PDB entry 1N34 | X-ray diffraction, 3.80 A resolution | chains A and P of the 22 polymer chains in the assembly

Chain A:
Molecule: 16S ribosomal RNA
Source organism: Thermus thermophilus
Sequence (1522 nucleotides; row label = number of the first residue in the row; note: 42 numbers in that range are skipped by the numbering (no residue carries them; nothing is unmodelled there); a row labelled like 190A-190L holds insertion residues (190A, then the next letters in order); numbering starts at 0):
     0 UUUGUUGGAGAGUUUGAUCCUGGCUCAGGGUGAACGCUGGCGGCGUGCCU
    50 AAGACAUGCAAGUCGUGCGGG
    73 CCGCGGGGUUUU
    88 ACUCCG
    95 UGGUC
   101 AGCGGCGGACGGGUGAGUAACGCGUGGGU
  129A G
   130 ACCUACCCGGAAGAGGGGGACAACCCGGGGAAACUCGGGCUAAUCCCCCA
   180 UGUGGACCCGC
190A-190L CCCUUGGGGUGU
   191 GUCCAAAGGGCUUU
   216 GCCCGCUUCCGGAUGGGCCCGCGUCCCAUCAGCUAGUUGGUGGGGUAAUG
   266 GCCCACCAAGGCGACGACGGGUAGCCGGUCUGAGAGGAUGGCCGGCCACA
   316 GGGGCACUGAGACACGGGCCCCACUCCUACGGGAGGCAGCAGUUAGGAAU
   366 CUUCCGCAAUGGGCGCAAGCCUGACGGAGCGACGCCGCUUGGAGGAAGAA
   416 GCCCUUCGGGGUGUAAACUCCUGAA
   442 CCCGGGACGAAACCCCCGACGA
   474 GGGGACUGACGGUACCGGG
   494 GUAAUAGCGCCGGCCAACUCCGUGCCAGCAGCCGCGGUAAUACGGAGGGC
   544 GCGAGCGUUACCCGGAUUCACUGGGCGUAAAGGGCGUGUAGGCGGCCUGG
   594 GGCGUCCCAUGUGAAAGACCACGGCUCAACCGUGGGGGAGCGUGGGAUAC
   644 GCUCAGGCUAGACGGUGGGAGAGGGUGGUGGAAUUCCCGGAGUAGCGGUG
   694 AAAUGCGCAGAUACCGGGAGGAACGCCGAUGGCGAAGGCAGCCACCUGGU
   744 CCACCCGUGACGCUGAGGCGCGAAAGCGUGGGGAGCAAACCGGAUUAGAU
   794 ACCCGGGUAGUCCACGCCCUAAACGAUGCGCGCUAGGUCUCUGGGUCU
   848 CCUGGGGGCCGAAGCUAACGCGUUAAGCGCGCCGCCUGGGGAGUACGGCC
   898 GCAAGGCUGAAACUCAAAGGAAUUGACGGGGGCCCGCACAAGCGGUGGAG
   948 CAUGUGGUUUAAUUCGAAGCAACGCGAAGAACCUUACCAGGCCUUGACAU
   998 GCUAGG
 1003A G
  1004 AACCCGGGUGAAAGCCUGGGGUGCCCC
1030A-1030D GCGA
  1031 GGGGAGCCCUAGCACAGGUGCUGCAUGGCCGUCGUCAGCUCGUGCCGUGA
  1081 GGUGUUGGGUUAAGUCCCGCAACGAGCGCAACCCCCGCCGUUAGUUGCCA
  1131 GCGGUUCGGCCGGGCACUCUAACGGGACUGCCCGCGAAA
  1171 GCGGGAGGAAGGAGGGGACGACGUCUGGUCAGCAUGGCCCUUACGGCCUG
  1221 GGCGACACACGUGCUACAAUGCCCACUACAAAGCGAUGCCACCCGGCAAC
  1271 GGGGAGCUAAUCGCAAAAAGGUGGGCCCAGUUCGGAUUGGGGUCUGCAAC
  1321 CCGACCCCAUGAAGCCGGAAUCGCUAGUAAUCGCGGAUCAG
 1361A C
  1362 CAUGCCGCGGUGAAUACGUUCCCGGGCCUUGUACACACCGCCCGUCACGC
  1412 CAUGGGAGCGGGCUCUACCCGAAGUCGCCGGG
  1446 AGCCUACGGG
  1459 CAGGCGCCGAGGGUAGGGCCCGUGACUGGGGCGAAGUCGUAACAAGGUAG
  1509 CUGUACCGGAAGGUGCGGCUGGAUCACCUCCUUUCU
Disordered / not traced: 0-4, 1535-1538
Reported in the primary citation:
  - conformationally variable residues (order/disorder transition): G530, C1054, A1492, A1493

Chain P:
Name: 30S ribosomal protein S16
Source organism: Thermus thermophilus
UniProt: Q5SJH3 (RS16_THET8); residues 1-88 here = UniProt positions 1-88
Sequence (88 residues; each row starts with the number of its first residue):
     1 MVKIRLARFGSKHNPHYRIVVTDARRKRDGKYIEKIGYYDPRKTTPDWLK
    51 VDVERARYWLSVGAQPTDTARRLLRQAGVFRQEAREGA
Disordered / not traced: 84-88

Interface between chain A and chain P:
Residue-residue contacts (86; chain A residue first):
  C43(A) - Lys12(P)  salt bridge to the phosphate
  C43(A) - His13(P)  salt bridge to the phosphate
  G44(A) - Ser11(P)  phosphate contact
  G44(A) - Lys12(P)  phosphate contact
  C110(A) - Arg25(P)  hydrogen bond to the sugar
  G111(A) - Lys27(P)  phosphate contact
  G112(A) - Lys27(P)  phosphate contact
  A134(A) - Arg25(P)  base contact
  C135(A) - Met1(P)  hydrogen bond to the base
  C136(A) - Met1(P)  sugar contact
  C136(A) - Gly63(P)  sugar contact
  C136(A) - Gln65(P)  sugar contact
  C137(A) - Gly63(P)  sugar contact
  G227(A) - Val62(P)  hydrogen bond to the base
  A228(A) - Val2(P)  sugar contact
  A228(A) - Tyr58(P)  sugar contact
  A228(A) - Trp59(P)  phosphate contact
  A228(A) - Val62(P)  sugar contact
  U229(A) - Val2(P)  sugar contact
  U229(A) - Asp23(P)  hydrogen bond to the sugar
  U229(A) - Ile33(P)  phosphate contact
  U229(A) - Trp59(P)  phosphate contact
  G230(A) - Asp23(P)  sugar contact
  G230(A) - Arg25(P)  hydrogen bond to the sugar
  G230(A) - Arg26(P)  salt bridge to the phosphate
  G230(A) - Ile33(P)  phosphate contact
  G309(A) - Asp29(P)  sugar contact
  G309(A) - Gly30(P)  phosphate contact
  G309(A) - Lys31(P)  phosphate contact
  G310(A) - Arg26(P)  phosphate contact
  G310(A) - Lys27(P)  salt bridge to the phosphate
  G310(A) - Gly30(P)  phosphate contact
  G310(A) - Lys31(P)  hydrogen bond to the phosphate
  C311(A) - Arg26(P)  salt bridge to the phosphate
  A325(A) - Arg25(P)  base contact
  A374(A) - Tyr17(P)  hydrogen bond to the sugar
  U375(A) - Leu6(P)  sugar contact
  U375(A) - Tyr17(P)  sugar contact
  U375(A) - Arg28(P)  hydrogen bond to the base
  U375(A) - Thr69(P)  hydrogen bond to the phosphate
  G376(A) - Arg5(P)  hydrogen bond to the phosphate
  G376(A) - Leu6(P)  hydrogen bond to the phosphate
  G376(A) - Arg28(P)  sugar contact
  G376(A) - Thr67(P)  hydrogen bond to the phosphate
  G377(A) - Lys3(P)  salt bridge to the phosphate
  G377(A) - Arg5(P)  salt bridge to the phosphate
  G377(A) - Ala24(P)  sugar contact
  C390(A) - Arg28(P)  hydrogen bond to the phosphate
  G391(A) - Arg8(P)  hydrogen bond to the phosphate
  G391(A) - Arg28(P)  salt bridge to the phosphate
  G392(A) - Arg8(P)  salt bridge to the phosphate
  G392(A) - Ser11(P)  phosphate contact
  G392(A) - Lys12(P)  phosphate contact
  G392(A) - His13(P)  hydrogen bond to the phosphate
  A393(A) - Lys12(P)  salt bridge to the phosphate
  A393(A) - His13(P)  salt bridge to the phosphate
  C449(A) - Arg42(P)  base contact
  C449(A) - Lys43(P)  hydrogen bond to the phosphate
  G450(A) - Pro41(P)  sugar contact
  G450(A) - Lys43(P)  salt bridge to the phosphate
  A451(A) - Arg72(P)  sugar contact
  A452(A) - Arg72(P)  hydrogen bond to the phosphate
  A453(A) - Arg72(P)  phosphate contact
  C454(A) - Asp68(P)  sugar contact
  G462(A) - Gln82(P)  hydrogen bond to the base
  A463(A) - Arg75(P)  salt bridge to the phosphate
  A463(A) - Phe80(P)  sugar contact
  A463(A) - Arg81(P)  sugar contact
  A463(A) - Gln82(P)  sugar contact
  G474(A) - Arg75(P)  salt bridge to the phosphate
  G474(A) - Arg81(P)  hydrogen bond to the phosphate
  A607(A) - Lys31(P)  base contact
  A608(A) - Arg18(P)  phosphate contact
  A608(A) - Tyr32(P)  sugar contact
  A609(A) - Arg18(P)  salt bridge to the phosphate
  G617(A) - Thr44(P)  sugar contact
  C624(A) - Phe9(P)  phosphate contact
  C624(A) - Gly10(P)  sugar contact
  C624(A) - Ser11(P)  sugar contact
  C624(A) - His16(P)  hydrogen bond to the sugar
  G625(A) - Phe9(P)  phosphate contact
  G625(A) - His16(P)  hydrogen bond to the sugar
  G625(A) - Arg18(P)  salt bridge to the phosphate
  U626(A) - Arg18(P)  salt bridge to the phosphate
  U626(A) - Lys35(P)  salt bridge to the phosphate
  G627(A) - Lys35(P)  salt bridge to the phosphate
Interface residues without a listed pair, chain A (47 interface residues in all): G231, G378, C483, C618, C623
Interface residues without a listed pair, chain P (51 interface residues in all): Asn14, Pro15, Tyr38, Tyr39, Thr45, Ser61, Ala64, Gly78

In short:
47 residues of chain A and 51 residues of chain P are in contact, with 21 hydrogen bonds and 19 salt bridges.
Polar contacts include C135(A)-Met1(P), G227(A)-Val62(P) and U375(A)-Arg28(P). The paper reports
conformational variability at G530(A), C1054(A) and A1492(A) among others.
Chain A is 16S ribosomal RNA and chain P is 30S ribosomal protein S16, both from Thermus thermophilus; the
structure, Structure of the Thermus thermophilus 30S ribosomal subunit in the presence of codon and
crystallographically disordered ..., was determined by X-ray diffraction together with 1N32, 1N33 and 1N36
from the same study.
